Entry 7C94 (X-ray diffraction, 2.84 A resolution); this record covers chains B and C of the 3 polymer chains in the assembly.

[Chain B]
Protein: Heavy chain of Fab fragment
Source organism: Mus musculus
Notes: antibody fragment or engineered binder
Chain sequence (225 residues; numbered 1 to 225; the number before each row is that of its first residue):
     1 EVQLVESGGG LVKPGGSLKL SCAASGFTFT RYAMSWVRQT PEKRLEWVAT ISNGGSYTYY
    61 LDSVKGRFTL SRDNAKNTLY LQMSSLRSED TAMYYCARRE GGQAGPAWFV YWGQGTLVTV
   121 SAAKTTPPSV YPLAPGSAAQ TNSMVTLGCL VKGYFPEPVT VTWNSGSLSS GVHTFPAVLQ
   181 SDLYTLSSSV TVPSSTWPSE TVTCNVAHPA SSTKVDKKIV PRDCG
Disordered / not traced: 137-138
Disulfides: Cys22-Cys96, Cys149-Cys204
Reported in the primary citation:
  - binding site for N-acetyl-alpha-neuraminic acid: Thr58, Tyr59

[Chain C]
Protein: Peptide from Podoplanin
Reference sequence: Q86YL7 (PDPN_HUMAN); residue numbers follow UniProt; this construct covers 67-84
Chain sequence (18 residues; each row starts with the number of its first residue):
    67 LVATSVNSVT GIRIEDLP
Disordered / not traced: 67-74, 83-84
Covalent attachments: glycan linked to Thr76
Swiss-Prot annotation at these positions:
  - glycosylation: Thr76 (O-linked (GalNAc...) threonine)
Reported in the primary citation:
  - post-translational modification sites: Thr76

[Interface between chain B and chain C]
Residue-residue contacts - 26 pairs, chain B then chain C:
  Ala33(B) - Arg79(C)
  Thr50(B) - Arg79(C)
  Ser52(B) - Arg79(C)
  Ser52(B) - Glu81(C)
  Asn53(B) - Arg79(C)  hydrogen bond (backbone-backbone)
  Asn53(B) - Ile80(C)
  Asn53(B) - Glu81(C)  hydrogen bond (side chain-backbone)
  Gly54(B) - Glu81(C)  hydrogen bond (backbone-side chain)
  Gly55(B) - Glu81(C)
  Ser56(B) - Glu81(C)  hydrogen bond
  Tyr57(B) - Ile78(C)  hydrophobic
  Tyr57(B) - Glu81(C)
  Tyr59(B) - Gly77(C)  hydrogen bond (side chain-backbone)
  Tyr59(B) - Ile78(C)  hydrogen bond (side chain-backbone)
  Tyr59(B) - Arg79(C)
  Arg99(B) - Arg79(C)
  Gly102(B) - Ile80(C)
  Gln103(B) - Val75(C)
  Gln103(B) - Gly77(C)
  Gln103(B) - Ile78(C)
  Gln103(B) - Arg79(C)  hydrogen bond (backbone-backbone)
  Gln103(B) - Ile80(C)  hydrogen bond (backbone-backbone)
  Ala104(B) - Gly77(C)
  Gly105(B) - Gly77(C)  hydrogen bond (backbone-backbone)
  Gly105(B) - Arg79(C)  hydrogen bond (backbone-side chain)
  Pro106(B) - Arg79(C)
Other interface residues (no listed pair), chain B (17 interface residues in all): Arg31, Gly101
Other interface residues (no listed pair), chain C (7 interface residues in all): Thr76
From the paper, about this interface:
  - epitope / paratope residues, chain C: Arg79(C), Glu81(C)

[In short]
17 residues of chain B face 7 of chain C across their interface; the contacts include 10 hydrogen bonds. Polar
pairs include Asn53(B)-Glu81(C), Gly54(B)-Glu81(C) and Ser56(B)-Glu81(C). From the paper: a binding site for
N-acetyl-alpha-neuraminic acid at Thr58(B) and Tyr59(B); epitope/paratope residues Arg79(C) and Glu81(C).
Here chain B is Heavy chain of Fab fragment (Mus musculus) and chain C is Peptide from Podoplanin. Entry 7C94
(Crystal structure of the anti-human podoplanin antibody Fab fragment complex with glycopeptide) was
determined by X-ray diffraction (same publication as 7C95).
